Entry 1RIO (X-ray diffraction, 2.30 A resolution); this record covers chains U and H of the 5 polymer chains in the assembly.

[Chain U]
Molecule: 27-nt DNA strand
Sequence (27 nucleotides; numbered 1 to 27; the number before each row is that of its first residue):
     1 CGGTATCACCGCCAGTGCTTGACATGG

[Chain H]
Molecule: sigma factor SigA
Organism: Thermus aquaticus
Notes: fragment: Sigma region 4
UniProtKB: Q9EZJ8 (Q9EZJ8_THEAQ); residues 366-438 here = UniProt positions 366-438
Amino-acid sequence (73 residues; row label = number of the first residue in the row):
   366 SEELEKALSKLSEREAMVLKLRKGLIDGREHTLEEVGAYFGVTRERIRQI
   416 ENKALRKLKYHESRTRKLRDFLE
Unresolved in the structure: 427-438
Swiss-Prot annotation at these positions:
  - DNA-binding region: Leu398 to Asn417 (H-T-H motif)

[How chain U and chain H interact]
Pairs across the interface (10):
  DG17(U) with Arg411(H), sugar contact
  DC18(U) with Arg379(H), salt bridge to the phosphate; Arg411(H), salt bridge to the phosphate; Gln414(H), base contact
  DT19(U) with Val407(H), phosphate contact; Thr408(H), hydrogen bond to the phosphate; Glu410(H), base contact; Arg411(H), phosphate contact; Gln414(H), hydrogen bond to the base
  DT20(U) with Glu410(H), base contact
Interface residues without a listed pair, chain U (5 interface residues in all): DA22
Interface residues without a listed pair, chain H (8 interface residues in all): Gly406, Arg409

[In short]
5 residues of chain U and 8 residues of chain H are in contact; the contacts include 2 hydrogen bonds and 2
salt bridges. Polar pairs include DT19(U)-Gln414(H), DT19(U)-Thr408(H) and DC18(U)-Arg379(H).
Here chain U is a 27-nt DNA strand and chain H is sigma factor SigA (Thermus aquaticus). Entry 1RIO (Structure
of bacteriophage lambda cI-NTD in complex with sigma-region4 of Thermus aquaticus bound to DNA) was determined
by X-ray diffraction.
